6YO2 - chain A; structure by X-ray diffraction, 1.20 A resolution.

== Chain A ==
Protein: Carbonic anhydrase 2
Source organism: Homo sapiens
Notes: EC 4.2.1.1
UniProt: P00918 (CAH2_HUMAN); residues 1-260 here = UniProt positions 1-260
Sequence (260 residues; numbered 1 to 260; the number before each row is that of its first residue):
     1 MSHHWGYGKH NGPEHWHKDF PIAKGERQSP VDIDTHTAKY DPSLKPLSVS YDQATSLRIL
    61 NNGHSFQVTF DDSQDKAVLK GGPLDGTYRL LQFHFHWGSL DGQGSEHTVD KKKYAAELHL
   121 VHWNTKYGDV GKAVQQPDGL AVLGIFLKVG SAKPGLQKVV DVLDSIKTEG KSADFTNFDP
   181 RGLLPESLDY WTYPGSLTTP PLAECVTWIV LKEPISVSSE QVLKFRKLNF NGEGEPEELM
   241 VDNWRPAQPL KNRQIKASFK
Not modelled in the structure: 1-3
Construct notes: engineered mutation S65 (Ala in P00918), Q67 (Asn in P00918), T69 (Glu in P00918), L91 (Ile in P00918), V130 (Phe in P00918), E169 (Lys in P00918), A203 (Leu in P00918)
Bound ions: Zn2+: H94, H96, H119 (together with Meta-Carborane propyl-sulfonamide)
Residues lining bound ligands: Meta-Carborane propyl-sulfonamide (P6Q): H64, L91, Q92, H94, H96, E106, H119, V121, V130, V134, L140, V142, S196, L197, T198, T199, P201, W208
UniProt features mapped onto this chain:
  - active site: H64 (Proton donor/acceptor)
  - binding site (Zn(2+)): H94, H96, H119
  - binding site (substrate): T198, T199
  - site: Y7 (Fine-tunes the proton-transfer properties of H-64), N62 (Fine-tunes the proton-transfer properties of H-64), Q92 (Involved in the binding of some activators, including histamine and L-histidine)
  - modified residue: S2 (N-acetylserine), S165 (Phosphoserine), S172 (Phosphoserine)
  - natural variant: K18 (K18E: In Jogjakarta), Q92 (Q92P: In OPTB3), H94 (H94Y: In OPTB3 loss of activity), H107 (H107Y: In OPTB3), G144 (G144R: In OPTB3), P236 (P236H: In Melbourne)
  - mutagenesis: W5 (W5A: Impaired activity, not rescued by 4-methylimidazole (4-MI); when associated with W-64), Y7 (Y7F: Enhanced activity; Y7H: Reduced proton transfer rate), N62 (N62A: Reduced activity; N62D: Strongly reduced activity; N62H: Reduced proton transfer; when associated with A-64; N62L: Reduced activity; N62T: Reduced activity; N62V: Reduced activity), H64 (H64A: Reduced CO(2) hydrase activity, rescued by 4-methylimidazole (4-MI). Reduced proton transfer; when associated with H-62. Enhanced proton transfer; when associated with H-67 ...), H94 (H94C/D/E/N/Q: Strongly reduced CO(2) hydrase and p-nitrophenyl acetate esterase activities, impaired stability of zinc binding), E106 (E106A/Q: Strongly reduced CO(2) hydrase activity; E106D: Normal CO(2) hydrase activity), E117 (E117Q: Strongly reduced activity and sulfonamide affinity), H119 (H119D/N/Q: Reduced activity; H119E: Strongly reduced activity), V121 (V121A/G/I/L/S: Reduced CO(2) hydrase and p-nitrophenyl acetate esterase activities; V121K/R: Strongly reduced CO(2) hydrase and p-nitrophenyl acetate esterase activities), V142 (V142F/Y: Strongly impaired activity; V142G: Weakly impaired activity; V142H: Impaired activity), L197 (L197A: Reduced CO(2) hydrase activity; L197E/H/R: Strongly reduced CO(2) hydrase activity; L197F: Normal activity), T198 (T198A/C/H/P: Strongly reduced activity; T198D/E: Strongly reduced activity, but enhanced zinc affinity; T198S/V: Reduced activity), 2 further mutagenesis entries in UniProt

== Summary ==
Chain A binds Meta-Carborane propyl-sulfonamide. H94, H96 and H119 coordinate Zn2+. From UniProt: active-site
residue H64, 3 Zn2+-binding residues, substrate-binding residues T198 and T199 and 14 mutagenesis sites.
Chain A is Carbonic anhydrase 2 (Homo sapiens); the structure, Meta-Carborane propyl-sulfonamide in complex
with CA IX mimic, was determined by X-ray diffraction (same publication as 6YO4, 6YO7, 6YOI, 6YOK and 6YOL).
